7XZY - chains H and J of the 10 polymer chains in the assembly; structure by electron microscopy, 3.97 A resolution.

# Chain H
Molecule: Histone H2B type 1-J
Organism: Homo sapiens
UniProtKB: P06899 (H2B1J_HUMAN); residues -3 to 122 here correspond to UniProt positions 1-126 (UniProt number = residue number + 4)
Chain sequence (129 residues; each row starts with the number of its first residue; numbers below 1 keep their minus sign (Gly-6 is residue -6)):
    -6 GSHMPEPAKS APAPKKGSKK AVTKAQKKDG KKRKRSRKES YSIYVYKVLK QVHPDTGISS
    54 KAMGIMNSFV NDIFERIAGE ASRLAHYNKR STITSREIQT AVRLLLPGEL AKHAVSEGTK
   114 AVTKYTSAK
Disordered / not traced: -6 to 27
Differences from the reference sequence: expression tag (-6 to -4)
Curated features (UniProtKB/Swiss-Prot):
  - modified residue: Pro-2 (N-acetylproline), Glu-1 (ADP-ribosyl glutamic acid), Lys2 (N6-(2-hydroxyisobutyryl)lysine), Ser3 (ADP-ribosylserine), Lys8 (N6-(beta-hydroxybutyryl)lysine), Lys9 (N6-(2-hydroxyisobutyryl)lysine), Ser11 (Phosphoserine), Lys12 (N6-acetyllysine), Lys13 (N6-(beta-hydroxybutyryl)lysine), Lys17 (N6-(2-hydroxyisobutyryl)lysine), Lys20 (N6-(2-hydroxyisobutyryl)lysine), Lys21 (N6-(2-hydroxyisobutyryl)lysine), Lys31 (N6-(2-hydroxyisobutyryl)lysine), Glu32 (PolyADP-ribosyl glutamic acid), Ser33 (Phosphoserine), Lys40 (N6-(2-hydroxyisobutyryl)lysine), Lys43 (N6-(2-hydroxyisobutyryl)lysine), Lys54 (N6,N6-dimethyllysine), Arg76 (Dimethylated arginine), Lys82 (N6,N6,N6-trimethyllysine) and 6 more in UniProt
  - glycosylation: Ser109 (O-linked (GlcNAc) serine)
  - cross-link (Glycyl lysine isopeptide (Lys-Gly)): Lys2 (interchain with G-Cter in SUMO2), Lys17 (interchain with G-Cter in SUMO2), Lys31 (interchain with G-Cter in ubiquitin), Lys117 (interchain with G-Cter in ubiquitin)

# Chain J
Molecule: 193-nt DNA strand
Sequence (193 nucleotides; each row starts with the number of its first residue):
     1 ATCTATGAAT TTCGGGACAT GCCCGGACAT GCCCTATATC TGACACGTGC CTGGAGACTA
    61 GGGAGTAATC CCCTTGGCGG TTAAAACGCG GGGGACAGCG CGTACGTGCG TTTAAGCGGT
   121 GCTAGAGCTG TCTACGACCA ATTGAGCGGC CTCGGCACCG GATTCTCAGG CCTGGCTCGC
   181 GATAGGGTCC GAT
Disordered / not traced: 1-14, 180-193

# Chain H / chain J interface
Residue-residue contacts - 12 pairs, chain H then chain J:
  Tyr39(H) - DA45(J)  sugar contact
  Tyr39(H) - DC46(J)  phosphate contact
  Gly50(H) - DA45(J)  phosphate contact
  Ile51(H) - DC44(J)  sugar contact
  Ile51(H) - DA45(J)  hydrogen bond to the phosphate
  Ser52(H) - DC44(J)  hydrogen bond to the phosphate
  Ser53(H) - DC44(J)  hydrogen bond to the phosphate
  Lys82(H) - DA64(J)  phosphate contact
  Arg83(H) - DA64(J)  phosphate contact
  Ser84(H) - DG63(J)  hydrogen bond to the phosphate
  Ser84(H) - DA64(J)  hydrogen bond to the phosphate
  Thr85(H) - DA64(J)  phosphate contact
Also at the interface, not in a pair above, chain H (11 interface residues in all): Ser29, Lys54
Also at the interface, not in a pair above, chain J (8 interface residues in all): DA43, DG65, DC128

# Overview
The interface between chain H and chain J involves 11 residues on one side and 8 on the other, with 5 hydrogen
bonds. Polar contacts include Ile51(H)-DA45(J), Ser52(H)-DC44(J) and Ser53(H)-DC44(J).
Chain H is Histone H2B type 1-J (Homo sapiens) and chain J is a 193-nt DNA strand; the structure, Cryo-EM
structure of the nucleosome containing 193 base-pair DNA with a p53 target sequence, was determined by
electron microscopy (same publication as 7Y00).
